1BHM - chains C and A of the 4 polymer chains in the assembly; structure by X-ray diffraction, 2.20 A resolution.

[Chain C]
Molecule: 12-nt DNA strand
Sequence (12 nucleotides; each row starts with the number of its first residue):
     1 TATGGATCCATA

[Chain A]
Name: Protein (bamhi (e.c.3.1.21.4))
Source organism: Bacillus amyloliquefaciens
Notes: EC 3.1.21.4
UniProtKB: P23940 (T2BA_BACAM); numbering as in UniProt (aligned over 1-213)
Sequence (213 residues; row label = number of the first residue in the row):
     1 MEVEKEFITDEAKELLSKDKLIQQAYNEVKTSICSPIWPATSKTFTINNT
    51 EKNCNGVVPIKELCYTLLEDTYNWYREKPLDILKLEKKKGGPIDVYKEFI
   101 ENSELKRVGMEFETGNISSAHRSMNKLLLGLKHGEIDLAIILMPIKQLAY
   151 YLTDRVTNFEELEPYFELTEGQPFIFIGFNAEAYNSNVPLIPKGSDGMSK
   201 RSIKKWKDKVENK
Not modelled in the structure: 199-213
Swiss-Prot annotation at these positions:
  - active site: Glu113 (Proton acceptor)
  - binding site (Mg(2+)): Glu77, Asp94, Glu111, Phe112

[How chain C and chain A interact]
Contacting residue pairs - 14 pairs, chain C then chain A:
  DT1(C) - Lys146(A)  base contact
  DT1(C) - Tyr150(A)  stacking on the base
  DA2(C) - Lys146(A)  salt bridge to the phosphate
  DT3(C) - Arg155(A)  base contact
  DT3(C) - Glu161(A)  sugar contact
  DG4(C) - Arg155(A)  hydrogen bond to the base
  DG5(C) - Asn116(A)  hydrogen bond to the base
  DG5(C) - Arg155(A)  base contact
  DA6(C) - Asn116(A)  base contact
  DT7(C) - Gly197(A)  base contact
  DT7(C) - Met198(A)  hydrogen bond to the base
  DC8(C) - Gly197(A)  hydrogen bond to the base
  DC9(C) - Ser195(A)  sugar contact
  DC9(C) - Asp196(A)  sugar contact
Other interface residues (no listed pair), chain A (10 interface residues in all): Gln147

[Overview]
Chain C and chain A form an interface of 9 and 10 residues respectively; the contacts include 4 hydrogen
bonds, 1 salt bridge and 1 aromatic stacking contact. Polar pairs include DG4(C)-Arg155(A), DG5(C)-Asn116(A)
and DT7(C)-Met198(A).
Chain C is a 12-nt DNA strand and chain A is Protein (bamhi (e.c.3.1.21.4)) (Bacillus amyloliquefaciens); the
structure, Restriction endonuclease bamhi complex with DNA, was determined by X-ray diffraction.
